PDB entry 7CAK | electron microscopy, 3.58 A resolution | chains C and H of the 9 polymer chains in the assembly

[Chain C]
Protein: Spike glycoprotein
Source organism: Severe acute respiratory syndrome coronavirus 2
UniProt: P0DTC2 (SPIKE_SARS2); residues 1-1208 here = UniProt positions 1-1208
Chain sequence (1208 residues; each row starts with the number of its first residue):
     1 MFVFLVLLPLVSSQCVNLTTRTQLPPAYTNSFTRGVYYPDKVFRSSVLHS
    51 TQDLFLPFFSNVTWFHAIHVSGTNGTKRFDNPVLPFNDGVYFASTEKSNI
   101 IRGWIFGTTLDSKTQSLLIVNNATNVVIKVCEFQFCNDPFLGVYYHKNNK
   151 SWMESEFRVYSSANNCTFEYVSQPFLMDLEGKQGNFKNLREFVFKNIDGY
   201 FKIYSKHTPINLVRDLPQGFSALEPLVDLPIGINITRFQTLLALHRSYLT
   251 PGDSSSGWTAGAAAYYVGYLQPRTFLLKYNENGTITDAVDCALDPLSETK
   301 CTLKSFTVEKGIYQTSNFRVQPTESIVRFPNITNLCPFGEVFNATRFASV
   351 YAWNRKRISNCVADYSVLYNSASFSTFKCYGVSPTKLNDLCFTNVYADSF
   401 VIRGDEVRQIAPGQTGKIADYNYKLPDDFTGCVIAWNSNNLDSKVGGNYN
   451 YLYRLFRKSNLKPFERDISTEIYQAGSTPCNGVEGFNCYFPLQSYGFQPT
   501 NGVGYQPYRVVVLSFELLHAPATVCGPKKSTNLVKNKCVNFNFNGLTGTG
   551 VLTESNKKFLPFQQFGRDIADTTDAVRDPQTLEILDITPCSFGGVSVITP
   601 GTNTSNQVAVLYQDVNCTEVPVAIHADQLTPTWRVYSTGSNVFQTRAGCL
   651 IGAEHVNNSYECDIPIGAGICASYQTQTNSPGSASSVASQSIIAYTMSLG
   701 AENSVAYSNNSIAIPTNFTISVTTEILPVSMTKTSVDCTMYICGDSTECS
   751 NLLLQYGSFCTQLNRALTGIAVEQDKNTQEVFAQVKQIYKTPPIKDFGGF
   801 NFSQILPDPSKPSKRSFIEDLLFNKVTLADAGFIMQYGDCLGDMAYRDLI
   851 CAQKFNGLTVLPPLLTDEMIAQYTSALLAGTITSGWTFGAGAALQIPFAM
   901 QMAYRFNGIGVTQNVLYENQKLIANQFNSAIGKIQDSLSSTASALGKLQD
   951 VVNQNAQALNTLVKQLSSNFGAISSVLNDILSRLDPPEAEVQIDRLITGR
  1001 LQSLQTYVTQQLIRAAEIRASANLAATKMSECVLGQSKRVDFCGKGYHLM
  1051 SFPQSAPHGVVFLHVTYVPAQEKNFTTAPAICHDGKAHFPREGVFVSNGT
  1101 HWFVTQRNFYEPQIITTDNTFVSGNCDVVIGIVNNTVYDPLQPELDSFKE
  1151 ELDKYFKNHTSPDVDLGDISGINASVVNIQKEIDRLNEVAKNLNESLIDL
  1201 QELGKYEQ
Disordered / not traced: 1-24, 70-79, 173-185, 246-262, 445-446, 621-640, 677-688, 828-848, 1148-1208
Sequence notes: engineered mutation Gly682 (Arg in P0DTC2), Ser683 (Arg in P0DTC2), Ser685 (Arg in P0DTC2), Met835 (Lys in P0DTC2), Met844 (Ile in P0DTC2), Tyr846 (Ala in P0DTC2), Pro986 (Lys in P0DTC2), Pro987 (Val in P0DTC2)
Disulfide bonds: Cys131-Cys166, Cys291-Cys301, Cys336-Cys361, Cys379-Cys432, Cys480-Cys488, Cys617-Cys649, Cys662-Cys671, Cys738-Cys760, Cys743-Cys749, Cys1032-Cys1043, Cys1082-Cys1126
Glycans and other covalent adducts: N-acetylglucosamine (NAG) linked to Asn61, Asn122, Asn234, Asn282, Asn331, Asn343, Asn603, Asn616, Asn657, Asn709, Asn717, Asn801, Asn1074, Asn1098, Asn1134
From the paper describing this entry:
  - mutagenesis - V367F: unchanged binding to H014

[Chain H]
Protein: Light chain of H014 Fab
Source organism: Homo sapiens
Notes: antibody fragment or engineered binder
Chain sequence (210 residues; numbered 2 to 211; the number before each row is that of its first residue):
     2 IVLTQSPFQSVSPKEKVTITCRASQSISSNLHWYQQKPDQSPKLLIKYAS
    52 QSISGIPSRFSGSGSGTDFTLTINSLEAEDFGIYFCQQTNFWPYIFGQGT
   102 KLEILKRTVAAPSVFIFPPSDEQLKSGTASVVCLLNNFYPREAKVQWKVD
   152 NALQSGNSESVTEQDSKDSTYSLSSTLTLSKADYEKHKVYACEVTHQGLS
   202 STKSFNRGEC
Disordered / not traced: 109-211
Disulfide bonds: Cys22-Cys87

[Chain C / chain H interface]
Residue-residue contacts (9; chain C residue first):
  Phe374(C) - Trp93(H)
  Ser375(C) - Phe92(H)
  Ser375(C) - Trp93(H)  hydrogen bond (backbone-backbone)
  Phe377(C) - Trp93(H)
  Asn437(C) - Phe92(H)
  Val503(C) - Ser29(H)
  Val503(C) - Ser30(H)
  Val503(C) - Asn91(H)
  Tyr508(C) - Asn91(H)  hydrogen bond
Other interface residues (no listed pair), chain C (8 interface residues in all): Ser373, Thr376
Other interface residues (no listed pair), chain H (7 interface residues in all): Ser27, Ile28

[In short]
The interface between chain C and chain H involves 8 residues on one side and 7 on the other; the contacts
include 2 hydrogen bonds. Polar pairs include Tyr508(C)-Asn91(H) and Ser375(C)-Trp93(H). From the paper: V367F
of chain C leaves binding to H014 unchanged.
Chain C is Spike glycoprotein (Severe acute respiratory syndrome coronavirus 2) and chain H is Light chain of
H014 Fab (Homo sapiens); the structure, SARS-CoV-2 S trimer with three RBD in the open state and complexed
with three H014 Fab, was determined by electron microscopy, deposited together with 7CAC, 7CAB, 7CAI and 7CAH.
